2YQJ - chain A; structure by X-ray diffraction, 2.31 A resolution.

== Chain A ==
Protein: UDP-N-acetylglucosamine pyrophosphorylase
From: Candida albicans
Notes: EC 2.7.7.23
UniProtKB: O74933 (UAP1_CANAL); numbering as in UniProt (aligned over 1-486)
Chain sequence (486 residues; each row starts with the number of its first residue):
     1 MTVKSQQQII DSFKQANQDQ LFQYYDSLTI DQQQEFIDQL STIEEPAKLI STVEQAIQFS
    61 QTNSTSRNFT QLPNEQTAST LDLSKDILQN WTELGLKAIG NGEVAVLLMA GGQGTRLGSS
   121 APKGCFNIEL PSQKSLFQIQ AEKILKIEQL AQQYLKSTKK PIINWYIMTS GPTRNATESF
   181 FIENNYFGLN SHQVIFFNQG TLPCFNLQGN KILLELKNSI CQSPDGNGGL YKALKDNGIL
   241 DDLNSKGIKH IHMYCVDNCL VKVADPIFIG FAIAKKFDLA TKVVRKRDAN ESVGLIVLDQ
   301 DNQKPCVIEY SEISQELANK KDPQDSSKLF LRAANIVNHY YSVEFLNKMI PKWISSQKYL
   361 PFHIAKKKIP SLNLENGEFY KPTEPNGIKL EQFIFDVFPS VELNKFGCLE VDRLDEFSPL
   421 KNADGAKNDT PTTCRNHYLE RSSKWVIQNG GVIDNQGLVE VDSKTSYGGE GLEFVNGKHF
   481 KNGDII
Disordered / not traced: 1-2, 58-66, 375-376
Differences from the reference sequence: engineered mutation L216 (Ser in O74933)
Cystine bridges: C204-C221
Metal / ion sites: Mg2+: N74, T77
Ligand contacts: uridine-diphosphate-N-acetylglucosamine (UD1): M109, A110, G111, G112, R116, M168, Q199, P224, D225, G226, N227, C255, V256, D257, S292, V293, G294, E309, Y310, N335, V337, E391, F393, I394, F395, F417, P419, K421
UniProt features mapped onto this chain:
  - motif (Substrate binding): M109 to G112, E309, Y310
  - binding site (UTP): M109 to G112, K123, Q199, G226, D257, K389
  - binding site (substrate): N227, K421

== In short ==
Ligands of chain A: uridine-diphosphate-N-acetylglucosamine. The Mg2+ site is built by N74 and T77. Curated
annotation (UniProt) lists 9 UTP-binding residues and substrate-binding residues N227 and K421.
Chain A is UDP-N-acetylglucosamine pyrophosphorylase (Candida albicans); the structure, Crystal Structure of
uridine-diphospho-N-acetylglucosamine pyrophosphorylase from Candida albicans, in the reaction-completed form,
was determined by X-ray diffraction, deposited together with 2YQC.
